2D1Q - chain A; structure by X-ray diffraction, 2.30 A resolution.

# Chain A
Name: Luciferin 4-monooxygenase
Organism: Luciola cruciata
Notes: EC 1.13.12.7
UniProt: P13129 (LUCI_LUCCR); residue numbers follow UniProt; this construct covers 1-548
Chain sequence (548 residues; each row starts with the number of its first residue):
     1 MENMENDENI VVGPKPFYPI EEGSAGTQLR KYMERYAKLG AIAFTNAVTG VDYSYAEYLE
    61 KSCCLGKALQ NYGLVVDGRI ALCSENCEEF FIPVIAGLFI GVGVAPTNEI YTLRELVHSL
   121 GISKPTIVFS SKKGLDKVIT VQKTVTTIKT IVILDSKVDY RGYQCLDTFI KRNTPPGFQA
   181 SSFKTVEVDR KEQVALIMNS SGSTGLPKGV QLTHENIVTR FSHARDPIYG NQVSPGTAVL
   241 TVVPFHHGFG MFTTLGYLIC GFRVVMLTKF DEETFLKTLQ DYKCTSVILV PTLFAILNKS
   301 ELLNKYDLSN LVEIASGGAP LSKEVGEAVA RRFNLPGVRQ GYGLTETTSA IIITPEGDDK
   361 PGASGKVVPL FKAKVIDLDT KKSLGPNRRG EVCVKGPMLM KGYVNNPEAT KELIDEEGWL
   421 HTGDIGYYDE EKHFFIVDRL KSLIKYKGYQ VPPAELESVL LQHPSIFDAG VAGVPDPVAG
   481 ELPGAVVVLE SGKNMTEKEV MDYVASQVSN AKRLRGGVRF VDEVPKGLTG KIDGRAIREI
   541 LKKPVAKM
Unresolved in the structure: 1-7, 202-205, 543-548
Modified residues: Cys63 (s-hydroxycysteine; CSO); Cys64 (s-hydroxycysteine; CSO)
Differences from the reference sequence: modified residue (63-64); engineered mutation Ile217 (Thr in P13129)
Ligand contacts: adenosine monophosphate (AMP): Ser200, Ser201, His247, Gly317, Gly318, Ala319, Pro320, Gln340, Gly341, Tyr342, Gly343, Leu344, Thr345, Glu346, Ser364, Thr422, Asp424, Ile436, Arg439, Thr529, Lys531
Swiss-Prot annotation at these positions:
  - motif: Ala546 to Met548 (Microbody targeting signal)

# In short
Ligands of chain A: adenosine monophosphate.
Chain A is Luciferin 4-monooxygenase (Luciola cruciata); the structure, Crystal structure of the thermostable
Japanese Firefly Luciferase complexed with MgATP, was determined by X-ray diffraction together with 2D1R, 2D1S
and 2D1T from the same study.
